PDB entry 3P5X | X-ray diffraction, 2.20 A resolution | chain A

Chain A:
Molecule: Actinidin
Organism: Actinidia arguta
Notes: EC 3.4.22.14
Sequence (220 residues; each row starts with the number of its first residue):
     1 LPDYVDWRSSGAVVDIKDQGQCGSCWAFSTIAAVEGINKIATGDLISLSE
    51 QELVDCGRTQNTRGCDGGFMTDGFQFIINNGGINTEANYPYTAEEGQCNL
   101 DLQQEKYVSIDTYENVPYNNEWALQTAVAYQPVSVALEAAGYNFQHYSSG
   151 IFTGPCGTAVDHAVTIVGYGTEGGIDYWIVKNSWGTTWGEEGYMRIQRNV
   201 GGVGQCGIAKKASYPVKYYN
Cystine bridges: Cys-22/Cys-65, Cys-56/Cys-98, Cys-156/Cys-206
Modified positions: Cys-25 (s-hydroxycysteine; CSO)
Metal / ion sites: Cd2+ site 1 near Asp-15 (its only coordinating residue here); Cd2+ site 2 near Asp-72 (its only coordinating residue here); Cd2+ site 3 near Asp-101 (its only coordinating residue here); Cd2+ site 4 near His-162 (its only coordinating residue here); Cd2+ site 5 near Asp-176 (its only coordinating residue here); Cd2+ site 6 near Glu-191 (its only coordinating residue here)

Overview:
Chain A is Actinidin (Actinidia arguta); the structure, Actinidin from Actinidia arguta planch (Sarusashi),
was determined by X-ray diffraction (same publication as 3P5U, 3P5V and 3P5W).
